PDB entry 8DDI | X-ray diffraction, 2.80 A resolution | chain A

[Chain A]
Name: 3C-like proteinase nsp5
From: Severe acute respiratory syndrome coronavirus 2
Notes: EC 3.4.22.69
Reference sequence: P0DTD1 (R1AB_SARS2); residues 1-306 here correspond to UniProt positions 3264-3569 (UniProt number = residue number + 3263)
Amino-acid sequence (306 residues; numbered 1 to 306; the number before each row is that of its first residue):
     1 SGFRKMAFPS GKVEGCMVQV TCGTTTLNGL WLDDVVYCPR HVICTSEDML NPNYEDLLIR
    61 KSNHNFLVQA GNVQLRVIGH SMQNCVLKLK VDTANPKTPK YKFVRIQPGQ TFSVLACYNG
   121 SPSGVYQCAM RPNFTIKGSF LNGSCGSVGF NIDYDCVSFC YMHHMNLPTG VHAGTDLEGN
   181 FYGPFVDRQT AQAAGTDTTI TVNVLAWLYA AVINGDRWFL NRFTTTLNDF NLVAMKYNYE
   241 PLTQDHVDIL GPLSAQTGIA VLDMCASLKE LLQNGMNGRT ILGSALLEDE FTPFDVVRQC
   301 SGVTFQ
Not modelled in the structure: 306
Differences from the reference sequence: engineered mutation Asn166 (Glu3429 in P0DTD1)
UniProt features mapped onto this chain:
  - active site: His41 (For 3CL-PRO activity), Cys145 (Nucleophile)
  - site: Gln306 (Cleavage)
  - cross-link (Glycyl lysine isopeptide (Lys-Gly)): Lys5 (interchain with G-Cter in ubiquitin), Lys90 (interchain with G-Cter in ubiquitin)
From the paper describing this entry:
  - contacts within the chain: His163-Asn166 (hydrogen bond)
  - catalytic residues: Gly143, Ser144, Cys145 (citing earlier work)
  - mutagenesis - C145A: abolished catalytic activity
  - mutagenesis - E166N (84-fold): decreased catalytic activity
  - mutagenesis - N142A (1.4-fold): increased catalytic activity
  - mutagenesis - P132H, N142A (1.2-fold): unchanged binding to nirmatrelvir
  - mutagenesis - N142A (0.9-fold): unchanged binding to PF-0085231
  - mutagenesis - N142A (1.5-fold): unchanged binding to GC-376
  - mutagenesis - P132H, E166N: unchanged growth
  - mutagenesis - N142A, C145A: unchanged expression

[Summary]
Curated annotation (UniProt) lists active-site residues His41 and Cys145. The paper reports catalytic residues
Gly143, Ser144 and Cys145; C145A abolishes catalytic activity; 4 substitutions were tested in all.
Chain A is 3C-like proteinase nsp5 (Severe acute respiratory syndrome coronavirus 2); the structure, Crystal
Structure of SARS-CoV-2 Main Protease (Mpro) E166N Mutant, was determined by X-ray diffraction (same
publication as 8DDM).
